PDB entry 4AKT | X-ray diffraction, 2.63 A resolution | chains A and C

# Chain A
Name: Thiazoline oxidase/subtilisin-like protease
Organism: Prochloron didemni
Notes: fragment: macrocyclase domain, residues 492-851
UniProt: Q52QJ1 (Q52QJ1_PRODI); residues 492-851 here = UniProt positions 492-851
Sequence (360 residues; row label = number of the first residue in the row):
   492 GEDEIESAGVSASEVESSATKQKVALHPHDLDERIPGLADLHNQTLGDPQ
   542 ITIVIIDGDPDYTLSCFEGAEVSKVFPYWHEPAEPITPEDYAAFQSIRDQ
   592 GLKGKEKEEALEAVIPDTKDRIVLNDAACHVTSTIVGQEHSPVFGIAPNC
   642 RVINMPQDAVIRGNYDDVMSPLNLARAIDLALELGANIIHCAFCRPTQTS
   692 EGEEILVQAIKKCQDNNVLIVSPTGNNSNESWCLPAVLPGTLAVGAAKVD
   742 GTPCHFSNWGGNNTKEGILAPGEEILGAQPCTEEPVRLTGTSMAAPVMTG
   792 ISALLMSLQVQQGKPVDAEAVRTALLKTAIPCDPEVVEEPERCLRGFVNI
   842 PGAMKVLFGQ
Unresolved in the structure: 492-514, 651-657
Disulfides: C685-C724, C823-C834
Construct notes: engineered mutation A618 (His in Q52QJ1)
Reported in the primary citation:
  - catalytic residues: N717, S783
  - conformationally variable residues (loop rearrangement): F684
  - binding site for Substrate analogue (chain C): K594, K598, H746, F747, T780, M784
  - mutagenesis - R589D/K594D/K598D, K594D: decreased catalytic activity
  - mutagenesis - K598D, S783A: abolished catalytic activity
  - mutagenesis - K598D: increased catalytic activity on AYRG signature

# Chain C
Name: Substrate analogue
Sequence (12 residues; numbered 1 to 12; the number before each row is that of its first residue):
     1 VGAPIPFPAYDG
Unresolved in the structure: 1-3

# Interface between chain A and chain C
Contacting residue pairs (18):
  K594(A) with D11(C); G12(C)
  K598(A) with D11(C), salt bridge
  V614(A) with P8(C)
  A618(A) with P8(C), hydrophobic
  A683(A) with F7(C)
  C685(A) with F7(C), hydrophobic
  N717(A) with P6(C), hydrogen bond (side chain-backbone); F7(C); P8(C), hydrogen bond (side chain-backbone)
  H746(A) with Y10(C), hydrogen bond
  F747(A) with Y10(C), hydrophobic
  T780(A) with A9(C); Y10(C), hydrogen bond (backbone-backbone)
  S783(A) with F7(C); P8(C)
  M784(A) with P8(C); A9(C), hydrophobic
Interface residues without a listed pair, chain A (18 interface residues in all): K596, P714, G716, L779, G781, T782
Interface residues without a listed pair, chain C (8 interface residues in all): P4
From the paper, about this interface:
  - specific contacts: K594(A)-D11(C), K598(A)-D11(C) (salt bridge), H746(A)-Y10(C) (hydrogen bond), F747(A)-Y10(C) (pi stacking), T780(A)-Y10(C) (backbone contact), M784(A)-A9(C) (hydrophobic contact)

# In short
Chain A and chain C form an interface of 18 and 8 residues respectively, with 4 hydrogen bonds and 1 salt
bridge. Among the polar pairs are K598(A)-D11(C), N717(A)-P6(C) and N717(A)-P8(C). The paper describes a
contact between K594(A) and D11(C); a salt bridge between K598(A) and D11(C); a hydrogen bond between H746(A)
and Y10(C). The paper reports catalytic residues N717(A) and S783(A); R589D/K594D/K598D and K594D of chain A
reduce catalytic activity; 4 substitutions were tested in all.
Here chain A is Thiazoline oxidase/subtilisin-like protease (Prochloron didemni) and chain C is Substrate
analogue. Entry 4AKT (PatG macrocyclase in complex with peptide) was determined by X-ray diffraction together
with 4AKS from the same study.
